PDB entry 8OUW | electron microscopy, 3.75 A resolution | chains 3 and 5 of the 19 polymer chains in the assembly

Chain 3:
Protein: DNA replication licensing factor MCM3
Source organism: Caenorhabditis elegans
Notes: EC 3.6.4.12
UniProt: Q9XVR7 (Q9XVR7_CAEEL); residue numbers follow UniProt; this construct covers 1-812
Amino-acid sequence (812 residues; numbered 1 to 812; the number before each row is that of its first residue):
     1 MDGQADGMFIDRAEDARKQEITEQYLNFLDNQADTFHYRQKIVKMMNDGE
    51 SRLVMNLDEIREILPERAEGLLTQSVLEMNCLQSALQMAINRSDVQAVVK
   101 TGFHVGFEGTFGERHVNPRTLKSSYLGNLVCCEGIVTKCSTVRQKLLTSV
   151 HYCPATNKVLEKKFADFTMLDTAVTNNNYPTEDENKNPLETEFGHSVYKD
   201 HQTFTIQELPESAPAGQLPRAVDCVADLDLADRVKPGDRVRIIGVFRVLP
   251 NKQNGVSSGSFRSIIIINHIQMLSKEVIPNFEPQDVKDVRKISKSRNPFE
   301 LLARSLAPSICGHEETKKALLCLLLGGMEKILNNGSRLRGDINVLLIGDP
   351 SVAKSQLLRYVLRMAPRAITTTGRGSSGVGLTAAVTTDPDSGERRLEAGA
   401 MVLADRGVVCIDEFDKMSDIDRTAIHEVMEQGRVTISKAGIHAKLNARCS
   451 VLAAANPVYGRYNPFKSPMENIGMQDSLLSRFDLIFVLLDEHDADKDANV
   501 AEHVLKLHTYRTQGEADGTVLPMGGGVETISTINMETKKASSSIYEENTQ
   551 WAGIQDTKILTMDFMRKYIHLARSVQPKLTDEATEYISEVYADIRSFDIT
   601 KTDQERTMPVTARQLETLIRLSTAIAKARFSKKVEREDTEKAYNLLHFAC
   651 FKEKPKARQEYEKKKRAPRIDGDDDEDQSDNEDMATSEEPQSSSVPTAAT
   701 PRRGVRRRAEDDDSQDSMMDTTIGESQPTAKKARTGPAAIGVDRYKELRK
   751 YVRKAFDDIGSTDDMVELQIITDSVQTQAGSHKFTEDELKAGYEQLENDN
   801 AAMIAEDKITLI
Not modelled in the structure: 1-10, 275-277, 387-393, 523-542, 660-812
Ion coordination: Mg2+: Ser355 (together with AMP-PNP)
Small-molecule neighbours:
  - AMP-PNP (ANP; phosphoaminophosphonic acid-adenylate ester), molecule 1: Ile310, Cys311, Pro350, Ser351, Val352, Ala353, Lys354, Ser355, Gln356, Asn456, Val504
  - AMP-PNP (ANP), molecule 2: Leu338, Glu430, Gln431, Ser477, Arg481, Ala612, Arg613, Glu616

Chain 5:
Protein: DNA replication licensing factor mcm-5
Source organism: Caenorhabditis elegans
Notes: EC 3.6.4.12
UniProt: Q21902 (MCM5_CAEEL); residue numbers follow UniProt; this construct covers 1-759
Amino-acid sequence (759 residues; row label = number of the first residue in the row):
     1 MSNLDNPGIYYQERFFANDGVPDTGRELIAEYRQLITQFRNFIRDFSTGG
    51 FGMIYRDQLKRNYFSHEYRLEINLNHLKNFDEDIEMKLRKFPGKVLPALE
   101 EAAKIVADEITTPRPKGEEKLHDIQVTLTLDEYPTSLRQVKSAQVSQVVK
   151 ISGIIVAAAQVRSKATKVTLQCRQCKHTIPDVSIKPGLEGFALPRTCAAP
   201 QQGQMQRCPIDPYIMLPDKCECVDYQTLKLQENPEDVPHGEMPRHLQLFT
   251 ERYLTDKVVPGNRVTIVGVYSIKKLIQKKGGDKSLQGIRTPYLRVLGIHM
   301 ETSGPGRTNFTTFTPEEERMFKTLAQRKDAYELIAKSIAPSIYGSADIKK
   351 SIACLLFGGARKKLPDGITRRGDINVLLLGDPGTAKSQLLKFVEQVSPIG
   401 VYTSGKGSSAAGLTASVIRDPQSRSFIMEGGAMVLADGGVVCIDEFDKMR
   451 EDDRVAIHEAMEQQTISIAKAGITTTLNSRCSVLAAANSVYGRWDESRGD
   501 DNIDFMPTILSRFDMIYIVKDTHDVLKDATLAKHVIEVHVNASAAKERDI
   551 AGVPKTATTDSDGVMTMFDTDGFLTIEFLKKFVTYARLNCGPRLTPQASE
   601 KLVNHYVKMRNPVVNADAFKSGKKAHNSAIPITVRQLEAIVRIAESIAKM
   651 ELQQFATDKHVEEALRLFRVSTIEAAATGNLAGVEGFTSTADQEALNRIE
   701 VQMKKRFAIGTHVSEHLIVQDFVARQHYRESLVKKVIDNLVRRGDLQQKM
   751 QRKMLYRVR
Not modelled in the structure: 1-23, 200-207, 275-286, 303-309, 405-430, 449-456, 490-505, 521-522, 548-565, 613-630, 680-759
Ion coordination: Zn2+: Cys172, Cys175, Cys197, Cys208
Small-molecule neighbours: AMP-PNP (ANP; phosphoaminophosphonic acid-adenylate ester): Arg370, Glu462, Arg512, Val634, Arg635, Glu638
Swiss-Prot annotation at these positions:
  - motif: Ser511 to Asp514 (Arginine finger)
  - binding site (ADP): Arg370

Interface between chain 3 and chain 5:
Contacting residue pairs (97):
  Lys122(3) with Asp256(5), salt bridge
  Ser123(3) with Ser163(5); Val223(5); Asp224(5), hydrogen bond
  Leu126(3) with Cys222(5), hydrophobic
  Phe167(3) with Met215(5)
  Thr172(3) with Asp218(5), hydrogen bond
  Asn176(3) with Arg173(5), hydrogen bond (backbone-side chain)
  Gln217(3) with Val259(5)
  Arg220(3) with Val161(5); Asp256(5), salt bridge
  Ala221(3) with Gln160(5), hydrogen bond (backbone-side chain)
  Arg247(3) with Asp218(5), salt bridge
  Val248(3) with Pro217(5)
  Pro250(3) with Met215(5); Pro217(5)
  Lys252(3) with Leu193(5); Tyr213(5), hydrogen bond (side chain-backbone)
  Asn254(3) with Arg195(5), hydrogen bond (backbone-side chain)
  Gly255(3) with Ala192(5); Leu193(5), hydrogen bond (backbone-backbone); Arg195(5)
  Val256(3) with Phe191(5)
  Ser257(3) with Gly190(5); Phe191(5), hydrogen bond (backbone-backbone); Met215(5)
  Gly259(3) with Lys164(5); Ala165(5), hydrogen bond (backbone-backbone)
  Ser260(3) with Ser163(5); Tyr225(5)
  Phe261(3) with Ser163(5); Ala165(5), hydrophobic; Met215(5), hydrophobic
  Pro308(3) with Asp366(5)
  Ser309(3) with Asp366(5), hydrogen bond; Ile368(5); Arg370(5), hydrogen bond
  Ile310(3) with Ile368(5), hydrophobic
  Ser351(3) with Arg635(5), hydrogen bond
  Ser355(3) with Gln463(5)
  Gln356(3) with Ile368(5)
  Arg359(3) with Glu459(5), salt bridge; Gln463(5)
  Tyr360(3) with Asp366(5)
  Arg363(3) with Gly367(5)
  Thr371(3) with Ala469(5)
  Thr372(3) with Glu459(5)
  Arg374(3) with His458(5), hydrogen bond
  Gly375(3) with Ile468(5); Ala469(5), hydrogen bond (backbone-backbone); Lys470(5)
  Ser376(3) with Ala469(5)
  Ser377(3) with Ala469(5), hydrogen bond (backbone-backbone); Lys470(5)
  Gly380(3) with Ala469(5); Lys470(5)
  Ala384(3) with Ala471(5), hydrophobic
  Glu397(3) with Gly472(5)
  Leu403(3) with Thr474(5)
  Asp490(3) with Arg610(5), salt bridge
  Glu491(3) with Arg610(5)
  His492(3) with Arg610(5); Asn611(5)
  Asp493(3) with Asn611(5)
  Ala494(3) with Asn611(5)
  Asp497(3) with Tyr606(5); Arg610(5), salt bridge; Asn611(5), hydrogen bond
  Ala498(3) with Val607(5)
  Leu505(3) with Ser599(5); Leu602(5), hydrophobic; Val603(5), hydrophobic; Val641(5), hydrophobic
  Leu507(3) with Leu364(5), hydrophobic; Arg370(5)
  His508(3) with Lys362(5), hydrogen bond (backbone-side chain); Arg593(5); Glu638(5), salt bridge
  Thr509(3) with Leu594(5)
  Tyr510(3) with Arg593(5), hydrogen bond (backbone-side chain)
  Arg511(3) with Gly591(5); Arg593(5)
  Asp517(3) with Gly591(5); Gln654(5)
  Gly518(3) with Asn589(5); Cys590(5); Gln654(5)
  Thr519(3) with Gly591(5)
  Val520(3) with Gly591(5)
  Leu521(3) with Arg361(5); Lys362(5); Lys363(5)
  Pro522(3) with Arg480(5)
  Trp551(3) with Leu364(5), hydrophobic; Pro365(5), hydrophobic; Asp366(5)
  Met562(3) with Asp366(5)
Other interface residues (no listed pair), chain 3 (73 interface residues in all): Val174, Asn251, Ser258, Ala307, Pro350, Val379, Leu381, Glu413, Val500, Ala501, Glu502, Val504, Glu546
Other interface residues (no listed pair), chain 5 (70 interface residues in all): Ala159, Glu189, Asp211, Ile214, Cys220, Gln226, Thr465, Arg587, Leu588, Ile632, Thr633, Val634, Leu637, Phe655

Overview:
73 residues of chain 3 and 70 residues of chain 5 are in contact, with 18 hydrogen bonds and 7 salt bridges.
Polar contacts include Lys122(3)-Asp256(5), Arg220(3)-Asp256(5) and Arg247(3)-Asp218(5). One AMP-PNP molecule
is bound between chain 3 and chain 5. Ligands of chain 3: AMP-PNP.
Here chain 3 is DNA replication licensing factor MCM3 and chain 5 is DNA replication licensing factor mcm-5,
both from Caenorhabditis elegans. Entry 8OUW (Cryo-EM structure of CMG helicase bound to TIM-1/TIPN-1 and
homodimeric DNSN-1 on fork DNA (Caenorhabditis elegans)) was determined by electron microscopy.
